Entry 3AV2 (X-ray diffraction, 2.80 A resolution); this record covers chains A and G of the 10 polymer chains in the assembly.

[Chain A]
Molecule: Histone H3.3
Source organism: Homo sapiens
UniProt: P84243 (H33_HUMAN); residues 0-135 here correspond to UniProt positions 1-136 (UniProt number = residue number + 1)
Chain sequence (139 residues; each row starts with the number of its first residue; numbers below 1 keep their minus sign (Gly-3 is residue -3)):
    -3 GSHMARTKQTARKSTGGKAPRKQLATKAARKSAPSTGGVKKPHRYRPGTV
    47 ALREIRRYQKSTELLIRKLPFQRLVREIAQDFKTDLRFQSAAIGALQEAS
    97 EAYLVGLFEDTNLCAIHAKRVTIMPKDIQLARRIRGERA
Disordered / not traced: -3 to 37, 135
Sequence notes: expression tag (-3 to -1)
UniProt features mapped onto this chain:
  - site: Ser31 (Interaction with ZMYND11)
  - modified residue: Arg2 (Asymmetric dimethylarginine), Thr3 (Phosphothreonine), Lys4 (Allysine), Gln5 (5-glutamyl dopamine), Thr6 (Phosphothreonine), Arg8 (Citrulline), Lys9 (N6,N6,N6-trimethyllysine), Ser10 (ADP-ribosylserine), Thr11 (Phosphothreonine), Lys14 (N6-(2-hydroxyisobutyryl)lysine), Arg17 (Asymmetric dimethylarginine), Lys18 (N6-(2-hydroxyisobutyryl)lysine), Lys23 (N6-(2-hydroxyisobutyryl)lysine), Arg26 (Citrulline), Lys27 (N6,N6,N6-trimethyllysine), Ser28 (ADP-ribosylserine), Ser31 (Phosphoserine), Lys36 (N6,N6,N6-trimethyllysine), Lys37 (N6-methyllysine), Tyr41 (Phosphotyrosine) and 9 more in UniProt
  - lipidation: Lys18 (N6-decanoyllysine)

[Chain G]
Molecule: Histone H2A type 1-B/E
Source organism: Homo sapiens
UniProt: P04908 (H2A1B_HUMAN); residues 0-129 here correspond to UniProt positions 1-130 (UniProt number = residue number + 1)
Chain sequence (133 residues; each row starts with the number of its first residue; numbers below 1 keep their minus sign (Gly-3 is residue -3)):
    -3 GSHMSGRGKQGGKARAKAKTRSSRAGLQFPVGRVHRLLRKGNYSERVGAG
    47 APVYLAAVLEYLTAEILELAGNAARDNKKTRIIPRHLQLAIRNDEELNKL
    97 LGRVTIAQGGVLPNIQAVLLPKKTESHHKAKGK
Disordered / not traced: -3 to 14, 119-129
Sequence notes: expression tag (-3 to -1)
UniProt features mapped onto this chain:
  - modified residue: Ser1 (N-acetylserine), Arg3 (Citrulline), Lys5 (N6-(2-hydroxyisobutyryl)lysine), Lys9 (N6-(2-hydroxyisobutyryl)lysine), Lys13 (N6-(beta-hydroxybutyryl)lysine), Lys36 (N6-(2-hydroxyisobutyryl)lysine), Lys74 (N6-(2-hydroxyisobutyryl)lysine), Lys75 (N6-(2-hydroxyisobutyryl)lysine), Lys95 (N6-(2-hydroxyisobutyryl)lysine), Gln104 (N5-methylglutamine), Lys118 (N6-(2-hydroxyisobutyryl)lysine), Lys119 (N6-crotonyllysine), Thr120 (Phosphothreonine), Lys125 (N6-crotonyllysine)
  - cross-link (Glycyl lysine isopeptide (Lys-Gly)): Lys13 (interchain with G-Cter in ubiquitin), Lys15 (interchain with G-Cter in ubiquitin), Lys119 (interchain with G-Cter in ubiquitin)

[How chain A and chain G interact]
Pairs across the interface (24):
  Leu48(A) - Ile111(G)  hydrophobic
  Leu48(A) - Leu115(G)
  Leu48(A) - Pro117(G)  hydrophobic
  Ile51(A) - Ile111(G)  hydrophobic
  Arg52(A) - Ile111(G)
  Arg52(A) - Leu116(G)
  Gln55(A) - Arg81(G)  hydrogen bond (backbone-side chain)
  Gln55(A) - Val107(G)
  Gln55(A) - Leu108(G)
  Gln55(A) - Pro109(G)
  Gln55(A) - Asn110(G)  hydrogen bond (side chain-backbone)
  Lys56(A) - Arg81(G)  hydrogen bond (backbone-side chain)
  Thr58(A) - Arg81(G)
  Thr58(A) - Gln104(G)  hydrogen bond (side chain-backbone)
  Thr58(A) - Gly105(G)
  Thr58(A) - Gly106(G)
  Glu94(A) - Ala103(G)
  Glu94(A) - Gln104(G)  hydrogen bond
  Ala98(A) - Thr101(G)
  Val101(A) - Val107(G)  hydrophobic
  Asn108(A) - Gln112(G)
  Asn108(A) - Leu115(G)
  Leu109(A) - Gln112(G)
  Val117(A) - Leu115(G)  hydrophobic
Also at the interface, not in a pair above, chain A (16 interface residues in all): Ser57, Leu60, Glu105, Ile112
Also at the interface, not in a pair above, chain G (16 interface residues in all): Val114

[In short]
The chain A/chain G interface involves 16 residues from each chain, with 5 hydrogen bonds. Polar pairs include
Gln55(A)-Arg81(G), Gln55(A)-Asn110(G) and Lys56(A)-Arg81(G).
Chain A is Histone H3.3 and chain G is Histone H2A type 1-B/E, both from Homo sapiens; the structure, The
human nucleosome structure containing the histone variant H3.3, was determined by X-ray diffraction, deposited
together with 3AV1.
